Entry 2EVG (X-ray diffraction, 1.55 A resolution); this record covers chains B and A of the 3 polymer chains in the assembly.

Chain B:
Molecule: 14-nt DNA strand
Sequence (14 nucleotides; row label = number of the first residue in the row):
     1 TGCGACACAT AAAC
Not modelled in the structure: 1

Chain A:
Molecule: NDT80 protein
From: Saccharomyces cerevisiae
Notes: fragment: ndt80 dna binding domain
UniProtKB: P38830 (NDT80_YEAST); residue numbers follow UniProt; this construct covers 1-340
Sequence (345 residues; numbered -4 to 340; the number before each row is that of its first residue; numbers below 1 keep their minus sign (Gly-4 is residue -4)):
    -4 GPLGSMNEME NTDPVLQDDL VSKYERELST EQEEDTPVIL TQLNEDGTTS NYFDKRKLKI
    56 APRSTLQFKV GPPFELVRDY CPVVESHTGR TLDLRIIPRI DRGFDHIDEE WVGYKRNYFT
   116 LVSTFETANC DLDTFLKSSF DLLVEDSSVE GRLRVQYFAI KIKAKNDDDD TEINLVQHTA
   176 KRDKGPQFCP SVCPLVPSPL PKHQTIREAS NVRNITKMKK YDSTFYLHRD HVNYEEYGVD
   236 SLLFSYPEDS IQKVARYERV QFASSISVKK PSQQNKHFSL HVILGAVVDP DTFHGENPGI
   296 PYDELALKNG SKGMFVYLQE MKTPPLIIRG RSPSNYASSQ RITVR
Not modelled in the structure: -4 to 32, 140-145, 287-293, 336-340
Construct notes: cloning artifact (-4 to 0); engineered mutation Gly146 (Ser in P38830), Thr200 (Ile in P38830)
Curated features (UniProtKB/Swiss-Prot):
  - DNA-binding region: Glu28 to Gln335 (NDT80)
  - site (Interaction with DNA): Arg58, Arg111, Arg177, Arg208, Arg254, Arg326
  - mutagenesis: Lys50 (K50A: Reduces DNA-binding by 70%), Lys54 (K54A: Reduces DNA-binding by 50%), Pro57 (P57A: Reduces DNA-binding by 65%), Arg58 (R58A: Reduces DNA-binding by 65%), Ser59 (S59A: Reduces DNA-binding by 86%), Arg97 (R97A: Reduces DNA-binding by 67%), Lys110 (K110A: No effect on DNA-binding but strongly reduces progress through meiosis and sporulation), Arg111 (R111A: Reduces DNA-binding by 95% and abolishes sporulation), Tyr113 (Y113A: Reduces DNA-binding by 80% and abolishes sporulation), His173 (H173A: Reduces DNA-binding by 80% and strongly reduces progress through meiosis and sporulation), Lys176 (K176A: Reduces DNA-binding by 50% but does not abolish sporulation), Arg177 (R177A: Reduces DNA-binding by 96% and abolishes sporulation), 4 further mutagenesis entries in UniProt
What the authors report for this chain:
  - specificity-determining residues: Pro57, Arg58
  - binding site for the 14-nt DNA strand (chain B): Pro57, Arg58

Chain B / chain A interface:
Contacting residue pairs (21):
  DC3(B) - Lys110(A)  salt bridge to the phosphate
  DC3(B) - Ser259(A)  phosphate contact
  DC3(B) - Ser260(A)  phosphate contact
  DC3(B) - Ile261(A)  phosphate contact
  DC3(B) - Arg326(A)  base contact
  DG4(B) - Ser259(A)  hydrogen bond to the phosphate
  DG4(B) - Arg326(A)  hydrogen bond to the base
  DA5(B) - Arg111(A)  base contact
  DA5(B) - Arg326(A)  base contact
  DC6(B) - Asp178(A)  base contact
  DA7(B) - Arg177(A)  base contact
  DA11(B) - Ala56(A)  sugar contact
  DA11(B) - Arg58(A)  base contact
  DA12(B) - Arg58(A)  sugar contact
  DA12(B) - Thr60(A)  phosphate contact
  DA13(B) - Asn206(A)  phosphate contact
  DC14(B) - Asn206(A)  phosphate contact
  DC14(B) - Val207(A)  phosphate contact
  DC14(B) - Arg208(A)  hydrogen bond to the phosphate
  DC14(B) - Asn209(A)  hydrogen bond to the phosphate
  DC14(B) - Lys212(A)  salt bridge to the phosphate
Also at the interface, not in a pair above, chain B (12 interface residues in all): DC8, DA9, DT10
Also at the interface, not in a pair above, chain A (20 interface residues in all): Pro57, Ser59, Arg202, Ser205

In short:
The interface between chain B and chain A involves 12 residues on one side and 20 on the other; the contacts
include 4 hydrogen bonds and 2 salt bridges. Polar pairs include DG4(B)-Arg326(A), DG4(B)-Ser259(A) and
DC14(B)-Arg208(A). The paper reports a binding site for the 14-nt DNA strand (chain B) at Pro57(A) and
Arg58(A); specificity determinants Pro57(A) and Arg58(A).
Here chain B is a 14-nt DNA strand and chain A is NDT80 protein (Saccharomyces cerevisiae). Entry 2EVG
(Structure of a Ndt80-DNA complex (MSE mutant mA7T)) was determined by X-ray diffraction together with 2ETW,
2EUW, 2EUX, 2EUZ, 2EVF, 2EVI and 2EVJ from the same study.
